Entry 6WNR (electron microscopy, 3.30 A resolution); this record covers chains X and a of the 22 polymer chains in the assembly.

Chain X:
Name: ATP synthase subunit b
Source organism: Escherichia coli
Reference sequence: A0A073FPT7 (A0A073FPT7_ECOLX); numbering as in UniProt (aligned over 1-156)
Amino-acid sequence (156 residues; each row starts with the number of its first residue):
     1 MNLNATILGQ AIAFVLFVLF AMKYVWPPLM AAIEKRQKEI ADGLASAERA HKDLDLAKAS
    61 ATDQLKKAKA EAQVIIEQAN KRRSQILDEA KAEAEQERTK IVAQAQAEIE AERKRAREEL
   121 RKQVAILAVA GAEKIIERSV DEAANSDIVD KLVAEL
Not modelled in the structure: 154-156
Construct notes: conflict Ala21 (Cys in A0A073FPT7)

Chain a:
Name: ATP synthase subunit a
Source organism: Escherichia coli
Reference sequence: C3SL77 (C3SL77_ECOLX); residues 1-271 here = UniProt positions 1-271
Amino-acid sequence (271 residues; row label = number of the first residue in the row):
     1 MASENMTPQD YIGHHLNNLQ LDLRTFSLVD PQNPPATFWT INIDSMFFSV VLGLLFLVLF
    61 RSVAKKATSG VPGKFQTAIE LVIGFVNGSV KDMYHGKSKL IAPLALTIFV WVFLMNLMDL
   121 LPIDLLPYIA EHVLGLPALR VVPSADVNVT LSMALGVFIL ILFYSIKMKG IGGFTKELTL
   181 QPFNHWAFIP VNLILEGVSL LSKPVSLGLR LFGNMYAGEL IFILIAGLLP WWSQWILNVP
   241 WAIFHILIIT LQAFIFMVLT IVYLSMASEE H
Not modelled in the structure: 1-3, 270-271

Chain X / chain a interface:
Residue-residue contacts (54):
  Met1(X) with Tyr216(a), hydrophobic
  Asn2(X) with Gln20(a); Asn148(a), hydrogen bond (backbone-side chain)
  Leu3(X) with Asn148(a); Leu151(a), hydrophobic
  Asn4(X) with Gln20(a); Phe38(a), hydrogen bond (side chain-backbone); Thr40(a), hydrogen bond (side chain-backbone); Ile41(a); Asn42(a), hydrogen bond; Asn148(a), hydrogen bond (backbone-side chain)
  Ala5(X) with Phe38(a), hydrogen bond (backbone-backbone)
  Thr6(X) with Ile41(a); Asn42(a), hydrogen bond (side chain-backbone); Met46(a)
  Ile7(X) with Asn148(a); Leu151(a), hydrophobic; Ser152(a), hydrogen bond (backbone-side chain); Leu155(a), hydrophobic
  Gly9(X) with Met46(a)
  Gln10(X) with Met46(a); Ser49(a), hydrogen bond; Trp111(a); Val149(a); Ser152(a)
  Ala11(X) with Ser152(a), hydrogen bond (backbone-side chain)
  Phe14(X) with Leu104(a), hydrophobic; Trp111(a), hydrophobic
  Phe17(X) with Gly53(a); Leu54(a), hydrophobic; Leu57(a), hydrophobic; Trp111(a), hydrophobic
  Val18(X) with Leu100(a), hydrophobic; Leu104(a), hydrophobic; Thr107(a)
  Ala21(X) with Thr107(a)
  Met22(X) with Leu100(a), hydrophobic; Pro103(a), hydrophobic
  Tyr24(X) with Arg61(a), hydrogen bond (backbone-side chain)
  Val25(X) with Phe60(a), hydrophobic
  Trp26(X) with Ile83(a), hydrophobic; Asn87(a); Ala102(a), hydrophobic; Leu106(a), hydrophobic
  Pro28(X) with Ala64(a), hydrophobic
  Leu29(X) with Ala64(a), hydrophobic; Ile83(a), hydrophobic
  Met30(X) with Ile83(a), hydrophobic; Asn87(a)
  Ile33(X) with Glu80(a); Ile83(a), hydrophobic
  Arg36(X) with Ser69(a); Gly70(a); Glu80(a), salt bridge
Also at the interface, not in a pair above, chain X (26 interface residues in all): Ala13, Phe20, Ala32
Also at the interface, not in a pair above, chain a (44 interface residues in all): Leu23, Trp39, Val50, Val63, Ala67, Thr68, Pro72, Ile79, Val86, Ile108, Val147, Met153, Gly156

Overview:
The interface between chain X and chain a involves 26 residues on one side and 44 on the other, with 11
hydrogen bonds and 1 salt bridge. Polar pairs include Arg36(X)-Glu80(a), Asn2(X)-Asn148(a) and
Asn4(X)-Phe38(a).
Here chain X is ATP synthase subunit b and chain a is ATP synthase subunit a, both from Escherichia coli.
Entry 6WNR (E. coli ATP synthase State 3b) was determined by electron microscopy, deposited together with
6OQR, 6OQS, 6OQT, 6OQU, 6OQV, 6OQW and 3 further entries.
